Entry 4IB8 (X-ray diffraction, 2.30 A resolution); this record covers chain A.

== Chain A ==
Name: beta-lactoglobulin
From: Bos taurus
UniProtKB: P02754 (LACB_BOVIN); residues 1-162 here correspond to UniProt positions 17-178 (UniProt number = residue number + 16)
Chain sequence (162 residues; numbered 1 to 162; the number before each row is that of its first residue):
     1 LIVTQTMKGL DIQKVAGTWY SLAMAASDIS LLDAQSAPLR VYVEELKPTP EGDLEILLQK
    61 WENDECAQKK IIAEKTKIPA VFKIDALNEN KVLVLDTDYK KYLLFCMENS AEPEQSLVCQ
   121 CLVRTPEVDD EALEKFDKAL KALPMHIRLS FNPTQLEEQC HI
Disordered / not traced: 111-114
Differences from the reference sequence: variant D64 (Gly80 in P02754), V118 (Ala134 in P02754)
Disulfide bonds: C66-C160, C106-C119

== Overview ==
Chain A is beta-lactoglobulin (Bos taurus); the structure, Bovine beta-lactoglobulin (isoform A) in complex
with dodecyl sulphate (SDS), was determined by X-ray diffraction (same publication as 4IB6, 4IB7, 4IB9 and
4IBA).
